PDB entry 8TEK | electron microscopy, 3.60 A resolution | chains D and E of the 10 polymer chains in the assembly

Chain D:
Molecule: Growth-arrest-specific microtubule-binding protein
From: Tetrahymena thermophila
Reference sequence: I7LT80 (I7LT80_TETTS); residue numbers follow UniProt; this construct covers 1-472
Sequence (472 residues; numbered 1 to 472; the number before each row is that of its first residue):
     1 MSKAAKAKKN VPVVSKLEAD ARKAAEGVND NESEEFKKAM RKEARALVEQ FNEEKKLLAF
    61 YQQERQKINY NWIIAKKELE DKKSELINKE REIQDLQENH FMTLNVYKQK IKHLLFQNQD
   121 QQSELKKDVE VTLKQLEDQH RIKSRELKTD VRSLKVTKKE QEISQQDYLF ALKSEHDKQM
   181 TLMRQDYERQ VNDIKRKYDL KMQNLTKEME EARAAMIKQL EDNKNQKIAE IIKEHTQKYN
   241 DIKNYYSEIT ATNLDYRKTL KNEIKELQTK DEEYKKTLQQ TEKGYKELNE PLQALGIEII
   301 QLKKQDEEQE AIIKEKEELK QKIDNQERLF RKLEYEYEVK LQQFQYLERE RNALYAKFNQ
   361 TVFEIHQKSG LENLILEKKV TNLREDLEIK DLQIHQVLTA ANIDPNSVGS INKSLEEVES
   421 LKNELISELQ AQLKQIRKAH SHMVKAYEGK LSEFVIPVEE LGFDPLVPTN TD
Unresolved in the structure: 1-262, 404-414

Chain E:
Molecule: Growth-arrest-specific microtubule-binding protein
From: Tetrahymena thermophila
Reference sequence: Q23YW7 (Q23YW7_TETTS); residues 1-468 here = UniProt positions 1-468
Sequence (468 residues; row label = number of the first residue in the row):
     1 MPPKKAKGKK KKEEEPDDEY KSMTGADLTQ TLEKLKERVN EMRTNRNYIQ MDRDMVENFY
    61 HNTLKEISEV KTKISNKETE AEEKESKHRI DVKVFLQKVK HLEYEQEKSN LNIEDDGKKA
   121 KEKEDAYFED ITKNMKQLKT QLKSEYLEKE KANIQQVQEE KKDHQSLLKI QQKKFDELIN
   181 NLIIKYEERL AKLKEDLELK LKVEIHELEE RKNLHINELM NNHEKAFAEL KKYYNDITAE
   241 NLNLIKAHKE KIAQIYANIQ LNTKNVADNQ AKNEQLKEPL AKHREIRNKL KEDLKQFAKH
   301 KMSLQNLKSK AITLKDKITK LERDGKDLDE KYEKVVREKQ ELEKKFEDIT QEVKKNADLN
   361 NNVLSNRLQI LLKEYNNKEE ELRTIIDNAG LDHNLHEQLK QRVQQSIEAK NTLIKNLKYS
   421 IHHATKAYND AIRVYEAKLV EFGIPIEELG FQPLETITSS MPAGLVSS
Unresolved in the structure: 1-245, 465-468

Interface between chain D and chain E:
Pairs across the interface (146):
  I264(D) - H248(E)
  I264(D) - I252(E)
  L267(D) - Y256(E)
  Q268(D) - H248(E)
  Q268(D) - I252(E)
  D271(D) - Y256(E)  hydrogen bond
  L278(D) - N262(E)
  E282(D) - N262(E)  hydrogen bond
  E282(D) - V266(E)
  E282(D) - N269(E)
  Y285(D) - N269(E)
  Y285(D) - Q270(E)
  K286(D) - N269(E)
  L288(D) - N273(E)
  N289(D) - K272(E)
  N289(D) - N273(E)
  N289(D) - L276(E)
  L292(D) - N273(E)
  L292(D) - L280(E)  hydrophobic
  Q293(D) - L276(E)
  L295(D) - P279(E)
  L295(D) - L280(E)  hydrophobic
  E298(D) - H283(E)
  I299(D) - K282(E)
  I299(D) - H283(E)
  L302(D) - L290(E)  hydrophobic
  K303(D) - K282(E)
  K304(D) - D293(E)
  Q305(D) - E292(E)
  Q305(D) - D293(E)  hydrogen bond (backbone-backbone)
  D306(D) - I286(E)
  E307(D) - L294(E)
  E308(D) - K289(E)
  E308(D) - L290(E)
  E308(D) - K291(E)  salt bridge
  E308(D) - E292(E)
  E308(D) - L294(E)
  Q309(D) - L294(E)  hydrogen bond (side chain-backbone)
  Q309(D) - F297(E)
  E310(D) - K291(E)
  E310(D) - L294(E)
  A311(D) - K291(E)
  I312(D) - F297(E)  hydrophobic
  I313(D) - L294(E)  hydrophobic
  I313(D) - F297(E)  hydrophobic
  I313(D) - H300(E)
  K316(D) - F297(E)
  K316(D) - H300(E)  hydrogen bond (side chain-backbone)
  K316(D) - K301(E)
  K316(D) - L304(E)
  E317(D) - H300(E)  salt bridge
  K320(D) - H300(E)  hydrogen bond
  K320(D) - S303(E)
  K320(D) - L307(E)
  I323(D) - L307(E)
  D324(D) - L307(E)
  Q326(D) - A311(E)
  Q326(D) - K315(E)
  E327(D) - L307(E)
  E327(D) - K310(E)
  F330(D) - K315(E)
  L333(D) - I318(E)  hydrophobic
  E334(D) - L314(E)
  E334(D) - K317(E)
  E334(D) - L321(E)
  Y337(D) - I318(E)  hydrophobic
  Y337(D) - L321(E)  hydrophobic
  E338(D) - L321(E)
  L341(D) - L321(E)  hydrophobic
  F344(D) - L328(E)
  F344(D) - D329(E)
  F344(D) - Y332(E)  hydrophobic
  L347(D) - Y332(E)  hydrophobic
  E348(D) - K331(E)  salt bridge
  R351(D) - Y332(E)  hydrogen bond
  N352(D) - V335(E)
  L354(D) - K339(E)
  Y355(D) - E338(E)
  Y355(D) - L342(E)
  F358(D) - L342(E)  hydrophobic
  F358(D) - E343(E)
  F358(D) - F346(E)  hydrophobic
  N359(D) - L342(E)
  I365(D) - F346(E)  hydrophobic
  I365(D) - V353(E)
  H366(D) - V353(E)
  S369(D) - V353(E)
  S369(D) - K354(E)
  S369(D) - A357(E)
  G370(D) - A357(E)
  N373(D) - A357(E)
  N373(D) - N361(E)
  L376(D) - N361(E)
  E377(D) - N360(E)  hydrogen bond
  V380(D) - L364(E)  hydrophobic
  T381(D) - L364(E)
  L383(D) - L368(E)  hydrophobic
  R384(D) - L364(E)
  R384(D) - R367(E)  hydrogen bond (side chain-backbone)
  R384(D) - L368(E)
  R384(D) - L371(E)
  L387(D) - L368(E)  hydrophobic
  L387(D) - Y375(E)  hydrophobic
  E388(D) - L371(E)
  I389(D) - N411(E)
  K390(D) - Y375(E)
  K390(D) - E408(E)  salt bridge
  D391(D) - Y375(E)
  L392(D) - I407(E)  hydrophobic
  Q393(D) - V403(E)
  I394(D) - K378(E)
  V397(D) - L382(E)  hydrophobic
  V397(D) - L399(E)
  V397(D) - V403(E)  hydrophobic
  L398(D) - K378(E)
  L398(D) - E381(E)
  L398(D) - L382(E)  hydrophobic
  A401(D) - L399(E)  hydrophobic
  N402(D) - I385(E)
  I403(D) - L391(E)
  I426(D) - N411(E)
  I426(D) - I414(E)  hydrophobic
  Q430(D) - I414(E)
  Q430(D) - L417(E)
  L433(D) - L417(E)  hydrophobic
  L433(D) - K418(E)
  I436(D) - I421(E)  hydrophobic
  R437(D) - S420(E)
  R437(D) - I421(E)
  H440(D) - Q452(E)  hydrogen bond
  M443(D) - Y428(E)
  V444(D) - Y428(E)  hydrophobic
  Y447(D) - I432(E)  hydrophobic
  Y447(D) - Y435(E)  hydrogen bond (side chain-backbone)
  Y447(D) - E436(E)
  Y447(D) - L449(E)  hydrophobic
  L451(D) - Y435(E)
  L451(D) - L439(E)
  F454(D) - L439(E)  hydrophobic
  F454(D) - E447(E)
  V455(D) - L439(E)  hydrophobic
  V458(D) - I444(E)  hydrophobic
  L461(D) - F442(E)  hydrophobic
  P468(D) - G464(E)
  T469(D) - Y435(E)  hydrogen bond
  N470(D) - A463(E)
Also at the interface, not in a pair above, chain D (100 interface residues in all): T281, L319, K340, Q345, V362, H395, S427, K434, L466, V467
Also at the interface, not in a pair above, chain E (98 interface residues in all): K249, K251, I259, T263, K295, K308, E322, D324, G325, I349, D358, E374, Q404, K410, T425, K438, P462

Summary:
Chain D and chain E form an interface of 100 and 98 residues respectively, with 12 hydrogen bonds and 4 salt
bridges. Polar pairs include E308(D)-K291(E), E317(D)-H300(E) and E348(D)-K331(E).
Chain D is Growth-arrest-specific microtubule-binding protein and chain E is Growth-arrest-specific
microtubule-binding protein, both from Tetrahymena thermophila; the structure, Baseplate of Nexin-dynein
regulatory complex from Tetrahymena thermophila, was determined by electron microscopy together with 8TID and
8TH8 from the same study.
